PDB entry 8SIV | X-ray diffraction, 1.76 A resolution | chain A

# Chain A
Protein: Serine/threonine-protein kinase Chk1
From: Homo sapiens
Notes: EC 2.7.11.1
UniProt: O14757 (CHK1_HUMAN); residue numbers follow UniProt; this construct covers 1-289
Amino-acid sequence (297 residues; each row starts with the number of its first residue):
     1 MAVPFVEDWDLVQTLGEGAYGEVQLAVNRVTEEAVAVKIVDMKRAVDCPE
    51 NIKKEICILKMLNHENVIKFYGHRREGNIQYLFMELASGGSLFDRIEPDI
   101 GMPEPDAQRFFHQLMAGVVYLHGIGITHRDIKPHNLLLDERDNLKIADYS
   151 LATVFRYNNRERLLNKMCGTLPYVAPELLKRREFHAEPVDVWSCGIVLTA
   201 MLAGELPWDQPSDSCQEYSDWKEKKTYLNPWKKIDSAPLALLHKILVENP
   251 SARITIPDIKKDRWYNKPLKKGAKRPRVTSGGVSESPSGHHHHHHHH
Disordered / not traced: 1-3, 43-48, 272-297
Differences from the reference sequence: engineered mutation Leu59 (Asn in O14757), Ile68 (Val in O14757), Met84 (Leu in O14757), Leu86 (Tyr in O14757), Ala87 (Cys in O14757), Ser91 (Glu in O14757), His134 (Glu in O14757), Ala147 (Ser in O14757), Tyr149 (Phe in O14757), Ser150 (Gly in O14757); expression tag (290-297)
Residues lining bound ligands: ZXH (N-(7-chloro-6-{1-[(3R,4R)-4-hydroxy-3-methyloxolan-3-yl]piperidin-4-yl}isoquinolin-3-yl)cyclopropanecarboxamide): Leu15, Gly16, Glu17, Gly18, Val23, Ala36, Met84, Glu85, Leu86, Ala87, Ser88, Gly90, Lys132, His134, Asn135, Leu137, Ala147, Asp148

# Overview
Ligands of chain A: compound ZXH.
Chain A is Serine/threonine-protein kinase Chk1 (Homo sapiens); the structure, Structure of Compound 2 bound
to the CHK1 10-point mutant, was determined by X-ray diffraction, deposited together with 8SIW and 8SIX.
